Entry 3LAP (X-ray diffraction, 2.15 A resolution); this record covers chains D and L of the 12 polymer chains in the assembly.

# Chain D
Name: Arginine repressor
Organism: Mycobacterium tuberculosis
UniProtKB: P0A4Y8 (ARGR_MYCTU); numbering as in UniProt (aligned over 1-170)
Chain sequence (170 residues; numbered 1 to 170; the number before each row is that of its first residue):
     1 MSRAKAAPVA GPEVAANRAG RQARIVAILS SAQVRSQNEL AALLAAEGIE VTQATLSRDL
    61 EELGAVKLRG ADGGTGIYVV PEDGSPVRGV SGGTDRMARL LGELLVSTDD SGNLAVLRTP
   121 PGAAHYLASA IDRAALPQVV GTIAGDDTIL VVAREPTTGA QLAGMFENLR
Disordered / not traced: 1-16
Small-molecule neighbours:
  - L-canavanine (GGB), molecule 1: Pro121, Gly122, Asp146
  - L-canavanine (GGB), molecule 2: His125, Ala128, Ser129, Asp132, Thr142, Ile143, Ala144
  - L-canavanine (GGB), molecule 3: Gly145, Asp146, Asp147, Thr148

# Chain L
Molecule: 16-nt DNA strand
Notes: fragment: ARG box DNA segment, strand H
Sequence (16 nucleotides; row label = number of the first residue in the row):
     1 TTGCATCGTT ATGCAA

# Interface between chain D and chain L
Residue-residue contacts (14; chain D residue first):
  Arg18(D) with DT1(L), sugar contact; DT2(L), phosphate contact
  Arg21(D) with DT2(L), salt bridge to the phosphate
  Glu50(D) with DG3(L), phosphate contact
  Val51(D) with DG3(L), phosphate contact
  Thr52(D) with DG3(L), hydrogen bond to the phosphate; DC4(L), phosphate contact
  Ala54(D) with DC4(L), base contact
  Thr55(D) with DT2(L), sugar contact; DG3(L), hydrogen bond to the phosphate
  Arg58(D) with DG3(L), hydrogen bond to the base; DC4(L), base contact
  Arg69(D) with DA11(L), salt bridge to the phosphate
  Thr75(D) with DA11(L), phosphate contact
Also at the interface, not in a pair above, chain L (7 interface residues in all): DA5, DT12

# Overview
10 residues of chain D and 7 residues of chain L are in contact, with 3 hydrogen bonds and 2 salt bridges.
Among the polar pairs are Arg58(D)-DG3(L), Thr52(D)-DG3(L) and Thr55(D)-DG3(L). Ligands of chain D: 3 copies
of L-canavanine.
Here chain D is Arginine repressor (Mycobacterium tuberculosis) and chain L is a 16-nt DNA strand. Entry 3LAP
(The Structure of the Intermediate Complex of the Arginine Repressor from Mycobacterium tuberculosis Bound to
its ...) was determined by X-ray diffraction together with 3LAJ from the same study.
